Entry 7YFM (electron microscopy, 5.10 A resolution (low resolution: residue-level contacts below are approximate; hydrogen-bond / salt-bridge calls are withheld)); this record covers chains A and B of the 4 polymer chains in the assembly.

[Chain A]
Protein: Isoform 6 of Glutamate receptor ionotropic, NMDA 1
Source organism: Homo sapiens
Reference sequence: Q05586 (NMDZ1_HUMAN), isoform Q05586-6; residues 1-868 here = UniProt positions 1-868
Amino-acid sequence (868 residues; each row starts with the number of its first residue):
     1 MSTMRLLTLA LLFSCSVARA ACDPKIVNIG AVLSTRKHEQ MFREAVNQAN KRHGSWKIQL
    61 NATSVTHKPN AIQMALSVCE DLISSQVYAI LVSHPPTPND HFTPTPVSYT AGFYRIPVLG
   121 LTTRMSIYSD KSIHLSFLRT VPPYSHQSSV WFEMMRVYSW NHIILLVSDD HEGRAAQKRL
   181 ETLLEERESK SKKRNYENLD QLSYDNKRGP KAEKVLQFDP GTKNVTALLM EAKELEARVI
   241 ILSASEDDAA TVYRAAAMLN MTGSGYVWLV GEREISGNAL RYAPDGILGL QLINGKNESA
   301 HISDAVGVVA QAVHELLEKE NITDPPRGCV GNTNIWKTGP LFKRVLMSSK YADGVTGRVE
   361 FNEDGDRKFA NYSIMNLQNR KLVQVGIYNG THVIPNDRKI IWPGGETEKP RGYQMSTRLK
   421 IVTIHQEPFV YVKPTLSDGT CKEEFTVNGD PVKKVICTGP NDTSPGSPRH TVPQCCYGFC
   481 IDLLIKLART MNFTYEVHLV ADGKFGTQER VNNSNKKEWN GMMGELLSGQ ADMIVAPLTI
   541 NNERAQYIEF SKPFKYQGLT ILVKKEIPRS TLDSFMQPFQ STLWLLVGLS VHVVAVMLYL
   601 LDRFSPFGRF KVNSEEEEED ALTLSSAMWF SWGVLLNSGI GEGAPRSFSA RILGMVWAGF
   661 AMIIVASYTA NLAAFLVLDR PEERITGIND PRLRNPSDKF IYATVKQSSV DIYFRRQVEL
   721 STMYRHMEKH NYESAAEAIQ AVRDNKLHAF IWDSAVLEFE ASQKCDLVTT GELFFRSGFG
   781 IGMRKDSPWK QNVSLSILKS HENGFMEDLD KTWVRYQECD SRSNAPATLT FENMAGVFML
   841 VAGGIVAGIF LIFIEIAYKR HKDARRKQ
Unresolved in the structure: 1-26, 54-57, 88-90, 97-99, 190-206, 321-323, 464-467, 566-657, 679-682, 820-868
Disulfide bonds: Cys-79/Cys-329, Cys-441/Cys-475, Cys-457/Cys-476, Cys-765/Cys-819
Curated features (UniProtKB/Swiss-Prot):
  - glycosylation: Asn-61 (N-linked (GlcNAc...) asparagine)
  - natural variant: Ser-349 (A349S: this construct carries the variant), Arg-815 (G815R: In NDHMSD; this construct carries the variant)

[Chain B]
Protein: Glutamate receptor ionotropic, NMDA 2D
Source organism: Homo sapiens
Reference sequence: O15399 (NMDE4_HUMAN); residue numbers follow UniProt; this construct covers 1-879
Amino-acid sequence (891 residues; row label = number of the first residue in the row):
     1 MRGAGGPRGP RGPAKMLLLL ALACASPFPE EAPGPGGAGG PGGGLGGARP LNVALVFSGP
    61 AYAAEAARLG PAVAAAVRSP GLDVRPVALV LNGSDPRSLV LQLCDLLSGL RVHGVVFEDD
   121 SRAPAVAPIL DFLSAQTSLP IVAVHGGAAL VLTPKEKGST FLQLGSSTEQ QLQVIFEVLE
   181 EYDWTSFVAV TTRAPGHRAF LSYIEVLTDG SLVGWEHRGA LTLDPGAGEA VLSAQLRSVS
   241 AQIRLLFCAR EEAEPVFRAA EEAGLTGSGY VWFMVGPQLA GGGGSGAPGE PPLLPGGAPL
   301 PAGLFAVRSA GWRDDLARRV AAGVAVVARG AQALLRDYGF LPELGHDCRA QNRTHRGESL
   361 HRYFMNITWD NRDYSFNEDG FLVNPSLVVI SLTRDRTWEV VGSWEQQTLR LKYPLWSRYG
   421 RFLQPVDDTQ HLTVATLEER PFVIVEPADP ISGTCIRDSV PCRSQLNRTH SPPPDAPRPE
   481 KRCCKGFCID ILKRLAHTIG FSYDLYLVTN GKHGKKIDGV WNGMIGEVFY QRADMAIGSL
   541 TINEERSEIV DFSVPFVETG ISVMVARSNG TVSPSAFLEP YSPAVWVMMF VMCLTVVAVT
   601 VFIFEYLSPV GYNRSLATGK RPGGSTFTIG KSIWLLWALV FNNSVPVENP RGTTSKIMVL
   661 VWAFFAVIFL ASYTANLAAF MIQEEYVDTV SGLSDRKFQR PQEQYPPLKF GTVPNGSTEK
   721 NIRSNYPDMH SYMVRYNQPR VEEALTQLKA GKLDAFIYDA AVLNYMARKD EGCKLVTIGS
   781 GKVFATTGYG IALHKGSRWK RPIDLALLQF LGDDEIEMLE RLWLSGICHN DKIEVMSSKL
   841 DIDNMAGVFY MLLVAMGLSL LVFAWEHLVY WRLRHCLGPA ASAWSHPQFE K
Unresolved in the structure: 1-49, 59-61, 79-81, 93-94, 112-115, 122-124, 145-146, 151-152, 164-166, 183-186, 219-226, 237-238, 280-298, 340-342, 347-357, 427-429, 468-477, 568-660, 683-691, 830-891
Sequence notes: expression tag (880-891)
Disulfide bonds: Cys-455/Cys-483, Cys-462/Cys-484, Cys-773/Cys-828
Curated features (UniProtKB/Swiss-Prot):
  - region: Lys-631 to Pro-650 (Pore-forming)
  - binding site (L-glutamate): Ser-539, Thr-541, Arg-546, Ser-717, Thr-718, Asp-759
  - site: Asn-642 (Functional determinant of NMDA receptors)
  - glycosylation (N-linked (GlcNAc...) asparagine): Asn-92, Asn-352, Asn-366, Asn-384, Asn-467, Asn-569
  - natural variant: Pro-140 (P140S: In a breast cancer sample), Gly-286 (G286R: In a breast cancer sample), Leu-466 (L466V: Found in a patient with schizophrenia; uncertain significance), Glu-527 (E527G: In a breast cancer sample), Met-592 (M592L: Found in a patient with autism spectrum disorder; uncertain significance), Val-667 (V667I: In DEE46), Met-733 (M733V: Found in a patient with schizophrenia; uncertain significance), Arg-872 (R872H: Found in a patient with schizophrenia; uncertain significance)
  - mutagenesis: Pro-580 (P580R: Changed glutamate-gated calcium ion channel activity characterized by increased glutamate and glycine potency), Met-845 (M845V: Increased glutamate and glycine agonist potency)

[Chain A / chain B interface]
Residue-residue contacts - 25 pairs, chain A then chain B:
  Ala-71(A) with Phe-132(B); Gln-136(B)
  Pro-106(A) with Phe-132(B)
  Tyr-109(A) with Pro-128(B); Phe-132(B); Glu-156(B)
  Gly-112(A) with Ala-125(B)
  Phe-113(A) with Pro-96(B); Ile-129(B)
  Ser-132(A) with Pro-195(B)
  Ile-133(A) with Thr-153(B); Pro-154(B)
  Val-330(A) with Asp-95(B)
  Gly-331(A) with Asp-95(B)
  Arg-510(A) with Ser-211(B)
  Asn-515(A) with Gly-210(B); Ser-211(B)
  Ile-663(A) with Leu-670(B)
  Ser-667(A) with Thr-674(B)
  Asn-671(A) with Met-681(B)
  Leu-678(A) with Met-681(B); Ile-682(B)
  Val-718(A) with Asp-458(B)
  Glu-719(A) with Asp-458(B)
  Ser-721(A) with Asp-458(B)
Also at the interface, not in a pair above, chain A (24 interface residues in all): Ile-72, Ala-75, Leu-76, Cys-329, Lys-516, Pro-691
Also at the interface, not in a pair above, chain B (25 interface residues in all): Arg-97, Val-100, Val-206, Asp-209, Leu-677, Ser-825, Gly-826

[Summary]
24 residues of chain A face 25 of chain B across their interface. From UniProt: 6 L-glutamate-binding residues
and 2 mutagenesis sites on chain B.
Chain A is Isoform 6 of Glutamate receptor ionotropic, NMDA 1 and chain B is Glutamate receptor ionotropic,
NMDA 2D, both from Homo sapiens; the structure, Structure of GluN1b-GluN2D NMDA receptor in complex with
agonists glycine and glutamate, was determined by electron microscopy (same publication as 7YFF, 7YFG, 7YFH,
7YFI, 7YFL, 7YFO, 7YFR and 8HDK).
